Entry 9MHG (electron microscopy, 3.20 A resolution); this record covers chains B and E of the 5 polymer chains in the assembly.

# Chain B
Molecule: Phosphatidylinositol 3-kinase catalytic subunit type 3
Source organism: Homo sapiens
Notes: EC 2.7.1.137
UniProt: Q8NEB9 (PK3C3_HUMAN); residue numbers follow UniProt; this construct covers 1-887
Amino-acid sequence (887 residues; numbered 1 to 887; the number before each row is that of its first residue):
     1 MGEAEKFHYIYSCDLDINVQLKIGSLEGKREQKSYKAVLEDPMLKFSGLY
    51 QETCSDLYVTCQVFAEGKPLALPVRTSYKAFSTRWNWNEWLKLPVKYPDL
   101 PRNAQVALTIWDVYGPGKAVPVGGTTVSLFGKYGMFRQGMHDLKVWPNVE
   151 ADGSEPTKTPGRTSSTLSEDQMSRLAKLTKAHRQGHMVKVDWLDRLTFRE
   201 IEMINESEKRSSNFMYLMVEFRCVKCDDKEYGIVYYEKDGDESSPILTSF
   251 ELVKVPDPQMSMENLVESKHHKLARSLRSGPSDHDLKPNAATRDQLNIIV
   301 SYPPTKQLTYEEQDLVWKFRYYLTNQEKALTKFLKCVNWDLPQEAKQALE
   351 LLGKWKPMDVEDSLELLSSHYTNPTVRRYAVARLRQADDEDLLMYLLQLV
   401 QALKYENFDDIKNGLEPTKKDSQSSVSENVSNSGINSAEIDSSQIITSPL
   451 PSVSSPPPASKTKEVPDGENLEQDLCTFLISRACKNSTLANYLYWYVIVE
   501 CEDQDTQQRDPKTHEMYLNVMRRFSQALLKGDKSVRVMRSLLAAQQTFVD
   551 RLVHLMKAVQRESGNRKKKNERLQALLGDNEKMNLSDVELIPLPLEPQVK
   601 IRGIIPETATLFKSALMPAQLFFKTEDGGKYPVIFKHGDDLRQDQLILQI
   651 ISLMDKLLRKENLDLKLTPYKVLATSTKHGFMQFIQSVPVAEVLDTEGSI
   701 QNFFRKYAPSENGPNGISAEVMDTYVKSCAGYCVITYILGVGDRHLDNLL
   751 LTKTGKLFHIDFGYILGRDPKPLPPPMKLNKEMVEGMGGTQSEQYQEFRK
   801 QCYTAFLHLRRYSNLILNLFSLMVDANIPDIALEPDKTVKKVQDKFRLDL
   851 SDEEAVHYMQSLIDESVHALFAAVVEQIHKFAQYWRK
Unresolved in the structure: 1-4, 165-167, 416-470
Swiss-Prot annotation at these positions:
  - region: Leu611 to Met617 (G-loop), Gly740 to Asn748 (Catalytic loop), His759 to Asn780 (Activation loop)
  - modified residue: Thr163 (Phosphothreonine), Ser165 (Phosphoserine), Ser244 (Phosphoserine), Ser261 (Phosphoserine), Ser282 (Phosphoserine)

# Chain E
Molecule: Ras-related protein Rab-1A
Source organism: Homo sapiens
Notes: EC 3.6.5.2
UniProt: P62820 (RAB1A_HUMAN); residue numbers follow UniProt; this construct covers 1-205
Amino-acid sequence (226 residues; numbered -20 to 205; the number before each row is that of its first residue; numbers below 1 keep their minus sign (Met-20 is residue -20)):
   -20 MKSSHHHHHHENLYFQSNAMGMSSMNPEYDYLFKLLLIGDSGVGKSCLLL
    30 RFADDTYTESYISTIGVDFKIRTIELDGKTIKLQIWDTAGLERFRTITSS
    80 YYRGAHGIIVVYDVTDQESFNNVKQWLQEIDRYASENVNKLLVGNKCDLT
   130 TKKVVDYTTAKEFADSLGIPFLETSAKNATNVEQSFMTMAAEIKKRMGPG
   180 ATAGGAEKSNVKIQSTPVKQSGGGCC
Unresolved in the structure: -20 to 0, 177-205
Construct notes: expression tag (-20 to 0); engineered mutation Leu70 (Gln in P62820)
Ion coordination: Mg2+: Ser25, Thr43 (together with GTP)
Small-molecule neighbours: GTP: Asp19, Ser20, Gly21, Val22, Gly23, Lys24, Ser25, Cys26, Tyr36, Thr37, Glu38, Ser39, Tyr40, Ile41, Ser42, Thr43, Asp66, Thr67, Ala68, Gly69, Leu70, Asn124, Lys125, Asp127, Leu128, Ser154, Ala155, Lys156
Swiss-Prot annotation at these positions:
  - motif: Asp34 to Phe48 (Switch 1), Asp66 to Gly83 (Switch 2)
  - binding site (GTP): Ser20, Gly21, Gly23, Lys24, Ser25, Cys26, Glu38, Thr43, Gly69, Asn124, Lys125, Asp127, Ala155, Lys156
  - binding site (Mg(2+)): Ser25, Thr43, Asp66
  - modified residue: Ser2 (N-acetylserine), Ser79 (Microbial infection: O-(2-cholinephosphoryl)serine), Ser194 (Phosphoserine)
  - lipidation (S-geranylgeranyl cysteine): Cys204, Cys205
  - glycosylation ((Microbial infection) N-beta-linked (GlcNAc) arginine): Arg72, Arg74, Arg82, Arg111
  - cross-link (Glycyl lysine isopeptide (Lys-Gly)): Lys49 (interchain with G-Cter in ubiquitin), Lys61 (interchain with G-Cter in ubiquitin)

# Chain B / chain E interface
Contacting residue pairs (63):
  Ser25(B) with Glu71(E), hydrogen bond
  Leu26(B) with Glu71(E)
  Glu27(B) with Leu70(E); Glu71(E); Arg72(E), salt bridge
  Lys79(B) with Glu97(E), salt bridge
  Arg84(B) with Ser20(E); Asp95(E), salt bridge; Glu97(E), salt bridge
  Asn86(B) with Glu97(E), hydrogen bond; Asn101(E)
  Asn88(B) with Gln104(E), hydrogen bond
  Gly139(B) with Ile76(E)
  Met140(B) with Glu71(E); Arg74(E); Thr75(E); Ile76(E), hydrogen bond (side chain-backbone)
  Asp142(B) with Arg72(E)
  Met172(B) with Arg72(E); Phe73(E), hydrophobic
  Thr179(B) with Ile44(E)
  Lys180(B) with Arg72(E); Thr75(E)
  His182(B) with Tyr80(E), hydrogen bond
  Arg183(B) with Thr67(E); Ala68(E), hydrogen bond (side chain-backbone); Phe73(E), hydrogen bond (side chain-backbone); Arg74(E); Thr75(E); Ser78(E), hydrogen bond; Ser79(E), hydrogen bond (backbone-backbone); Tyr80(E)
  Gln184(B) with Thr75(E); Thr77(E); Ser79(E), hydrogen bond (backbone-side chain)
  Gly185(B) with Ser79(E)
  Lys189(B) with Ser79(E), hydrogen bond (side chain-backbone); Tyr80(E)
  Asp191(B) with Phe48(E); Trp65(E)
  Asp194(B) with Val46(E)
  Arg195(B) with Asp47(E); Phe48(E), hydrogen bond (side chain-backbone)
  Phe198(B) with Ile44(E); Gly45(E); Val46(E)
  Arg199(B) with Ile44(E), hydrogen bond (side chain-backbone); Val46(E), hydrogen bond (side chain-backbone); Asp47(E), salt bridge
  Ile201(B) with Ile44(E)
  Glu202(B) with Ser42(E); Thr43(E); Ile44(E), hydrogen bond (side chain-backbone)
  Asn205(B) with Ser42(E), hydrogen bond; Ile44(E); Arg72(E), hydrogen bond
  Glu206(B) with Ile41(E)
  Lys209(B) with Ser42(E)
  Tyr216(B) with Glu71(E); Arg72(E)
  Met218(B) with Glu71(E), hydrogen bond (backbone-side chain)
  Glu220(B) with Ile76(E)
  Cys223(B) with Ile76(E), hydrophobic
Interface residues without a listed pair, chain B (35 interface residues in all): Thr83, Leu217, Phe221
Interface residues without a listed pair, chain E (31 interface residues in all): Lys49, Tyr81, Arg82, Trp105

# In short
The interface between chain B and chain E involves 35 residues on one side and 31 on the other, with 18
hydrogen bonds and 5 salt bridges. Among the polar pairs are Glu27(B)-Arg72(E), Lys79(B)-Glu97(E) and
Arg84(B)-Asp95(E). Bound to chain E: GTP.
Chain B is Phosphatidylinositol 3-kinase catalytic subunit type 3 and chain E is Ras-related protein Rab-1A,
both from Homo sapiens; the structure, Cryo EM reconstruction of PI3KC3-C1 in complex with Human RAB1A(Q70L),
VPS34 kinase domain in the inactive ..., was determined by electron microscopy (same publication as 9MHF and
9MHH).
